8I9S - chains B and G of the 5 polymer chains in the assembly; structure by electron microscopy, 3.26 A resolution.

== Chain B ==
Protein: Guanine nucleotide-binding protein G(I)/G(S)/G(T) subunit beta-1
Organism: Homo sapiens
Reference sequence: P62873 (GBB1_HUMAN); residue numbers follow UniProt; this construct covers 2-340
Sequence (350 residues; numbered -9 to 340; the number before each row is that of its first residue; numbers below 1 keep their minus sign (Met-9 is residue -9)):
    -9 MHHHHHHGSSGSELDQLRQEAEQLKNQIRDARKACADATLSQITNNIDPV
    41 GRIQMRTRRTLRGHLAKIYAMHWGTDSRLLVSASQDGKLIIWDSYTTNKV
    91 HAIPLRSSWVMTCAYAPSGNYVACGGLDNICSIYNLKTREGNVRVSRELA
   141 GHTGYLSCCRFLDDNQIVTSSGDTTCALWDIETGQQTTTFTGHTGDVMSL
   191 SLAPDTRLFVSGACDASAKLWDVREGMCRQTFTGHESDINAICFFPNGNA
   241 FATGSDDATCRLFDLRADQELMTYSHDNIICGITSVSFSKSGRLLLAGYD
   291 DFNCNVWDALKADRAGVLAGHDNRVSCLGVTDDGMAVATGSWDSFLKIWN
Unresolved in the structure: -9 to 2
Differences from the reference sequence: initiating methionine (-9); expression tag (-8 to 1)
Swiss-Prot annotation at these positions:
  - modified residue: Ser2 (N-acetylserine), His266 (Phosphohistidine)
  - natural variant: Leu30 (L30F: In MRD42; uncertain significance), Arg52 (R52G: In MRD42), Gly64 (G64V: In MRD42), Asp76 (D76E: In MRD42; D76G: In MRD42), Gly77 (G77S: In MRD42), Lys78 (K78R: In MRD42), Ile80 (I80N: In MRD42; I80T: In MRD42), His91 (H91R: In MRD42; uncertain significance), Ala92 (A92T: In MRD42), Pro94 (P94S: In MRD42), Leu95 (L95P: In MRD42), Arg96 (R96L: In MRD42), 5 further natural variant entries in UniProt

== Chain G ==
Protein: Guanine nucleotide-binding protein G(I)/G(S)/G(O) subunit gamma-2
Organism: Homo sapiens
Reference sequence: P59768 (GBG2_HUMAN); residue numbers follow UniProt; this construct covers 1-71
Sequence (71 residues; each row starts with the number of its first residue):
     1 MASNNTASIAQARKLVEQLKMEANIDRIKVSKAAADLMAYCEAHAKEDPL
    51 LTPVPASENPFREKKFFCAIL
Unresolved in the structure: 1-6, 63-71
Swiss-Prot annotation at these positions:
  - modified residue: Ala2 (N-acetylalanine), Cys68 (Cysteine methyl ester)
  - lipidation: Cys68 (S-geranylgeranyl cysteine)

== Interface between chain B and chain G ==
Pairs across the interface (63):
  Leu7(B) - Ala12(G)  hydrophobic
  Leu7(B) - Val16(G)
  Glu10(B) - Lys20(G)  salt bridge
  Ala11(B) - Val16(G)  hydrophobic
  Ala11(B) - Leu19(G)
  Leu14(B) - Leu19(G)  hydrophobic
  Ile18(B) - Leu19(G)  hydrophobic
  Ile18(B) - Ala23(G)  hydrophobic
  Ala21(B) - Arg27(G)
  Ala24(B) - Lys29(G)
  Cys25(B) - Lys29(G)
  Cys25(B) - Val30(G)  hydrogen bond (backbone-backbone)
  Ala26(B) - Val30(G)  hydrophobic
  Asp27(B) - Val30(G)
  Asp27(B) - Ser31(G)  hydrogen bond (side chain-backbone)
  Ala28(B) - Val30(G)
  Leu30(B) - Ala34(G)  hydrophobic
  Ile33(B) - Ser31(G)
  Ile33(B) - Ala34(G)  hydrophobic
  Ile33(B) - Met38(G)  hydrophobic
  Met45(B) - Leu50(G)  hydrophobic
  Arg48(B) - Asn59(G)
  Arg48(B) - Phe61(G)
  Arg49(B) - Pro60(G)  hydrogen bond (side chain-backbone)
  Arg49(B) - Phe61(G)
  Arg49(B) - Arg62(G)  hydrogen bond (side chain-backbone)
  Ser84(B) - Phe61(G)
  Tyr85(B) - Pro60(G)  hydrophobic
  Tyr85(B) - Phe61(G)  hydrophobic
  Cys218(B) - Gln18(G)
  Cys218(B) - Met21(G)
  Arg219(B) - Glu22(G)
  Thr221(B) - Glu22(G)  hydrogen bond
  Phe235(B) - Leu37(G)  hydrophobic
  Phe235(B) - Tyr40(G)  hydrophobic
  Phe235(B) - Cys41(G)  hydrophobic
  Pro236(B) - Tyr40(G)
  Arg256(B) - Arg27(G)
  Arg256(B) - Ile28(G)  hydrogen bond (backbone-backbone)
  Arg256(B) - Lys32(G)
  Arg256(B) - Asp36(G)  salt bridge
  Ala257(B) - Arg27(G)
  Ala257(B) - Ile28(G)
  Asp258(B) - Arg27(G)  salt bridge
  Gln259(B) - Val30(G)
  Leu261(B) - Val30(G)  hydrophobic
  Ser279(B) - Asp48(G)  hydrogen bond
  Lys280(B) - Glu47(G)  salt bridge
  Ser281(B) - Tyr40(G)
  Ser281(B) - Cys41(G)
  Ser281(B) - His44(G)
  Ser281(B) - Asp48(G)  hydrogen bond (backbone-side chain)
  Gly282(B) - Cys41(G)
  Arg283(B) - Leu51(G)
  Gly324(B) - Pro49(G)
  Gly324(B) - Leu50(G)
  Met325(B) - Pro49(G)  hydrophobic
  Met325(B) - Leu50(G)
  Met325(B) - Pro60(G)
  Ala326(B) - Phe61(G)  hydrophobic
  Val327(B) - Leu50(G)  hydrophobic
  Ile338(B) - Phe61(G)  hydrophobic
  Asn340(B) - Phe61(G)
Other interface residues (no listed pair), chain B (48 interface residues in all): Leu4, Lys15, Ile37, Gln220, Asn237, Ala240, Leu284, Leu300, Asp323
Other interface residues (no listed pair), chain G (36 interface residues in all): Ser8, Ile9, Arg13, Ile25, Asp26, Glu58

== Overview ==
Chain B and chain G form an interface of 48 and 36 residues respectively; the contacts include 8 hydrogen
bonds and 4 salt bridges. Polar pairs include Glu10(B)-Lys20(G), Arg256(B)-Asp36(G) and Asp258(B)-Arg27(G).
Here chain B is Guanine nucleotide-binding protein G(I)/G(S)/G(T) subunit beta-1 and chain G is Guanine
nucleotide-binding protein G(I)/G(S)/G(O) subunit gamma-2, both from Homo sapiens. Entry 8I9S (Structure of
Apo-C3aR-Go complex (Titan)) was determined by electron microscopy (same publication as 8HPT, 8HQC, 8I95,
8I97, 8I9A, 8I9L and 3 further entries).
